Entry 8OS6 (X-ray diffraction, 2.66 A resolution); this record covers chains A and C of the 20 polymer chains in the assembly.

# Chain A (and C)
Protein: GDNF family receptor alpha
Source organism: Danio rerio
Notes: chain C of this document is another copy of the same molecule, construct and numbering; everything in this record applies to it too
UniProt: Q98TT9 (Q98TT9_DANRE); numbering as in UniProt (aligned over 96-352)
Chain sequence (260 residues; row label = number of the first residue in the row):
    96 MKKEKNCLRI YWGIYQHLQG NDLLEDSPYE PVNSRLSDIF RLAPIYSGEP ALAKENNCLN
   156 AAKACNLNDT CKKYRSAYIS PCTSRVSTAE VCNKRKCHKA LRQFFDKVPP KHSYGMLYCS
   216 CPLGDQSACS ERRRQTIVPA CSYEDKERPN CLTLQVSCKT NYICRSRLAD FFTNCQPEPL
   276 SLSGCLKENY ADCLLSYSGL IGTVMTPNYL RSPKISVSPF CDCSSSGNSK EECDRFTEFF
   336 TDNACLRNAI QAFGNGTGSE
Unresolved in the structure: 96-148 (chain C: 96-150, 355)
Differences from the reference sequence: expression tag (353-355)
Disulfide bonds: Cys153-Cys214, Cys160-Cys166, Cys177-Cys192, Cys187-Cys236, Cys216-Cys224, Cys246-Cys316, Cys253-Cys259, Cys270-Cys288, Cys280-Cys340, Cys318-Cys328
Residues lining bound ligands: N-acetylglucosamine (NAG; 2-acetamido-2-deoxy-beta-D-glucopyranose): Ser321, Gly322, Asn323, Ser324
Reported in the primary citation:
  - self-association interface (contacts with another copy of this molecule); pairs are residue here / residue on that copy: Lys206-Glu242 (salt bridge), Asp287-Lys254 (salt bridge), Leu290, Phe348
  - mutagenesis - K254E/L290E: unchanged binding to Glial cell line-derived neurotrophic factor

# How chain A and chain C interact
Contacting residue pairs (26; chain A residue first):
  Pro205(A) - Val251(C)  hydrophobic
  Pro205(A) - Ser252(C)
  Lys206(A) - Glu242(C)  salt bridge
  Tyr209(A) - Val251(C)  hydrophobic
  Leu277(A) - Glu326(C)
  Asn284(A) - Gln250(C)
  Asn284(A) - Lys254(C)
  Asn284(A) - Glu327(C)
  Tyr285(A) - Asn323(C)
  Tyr285(A) - Glu327(C)  hydrogen bond (backbone-side chain)
  Ala286(A) - Leu247(C)
  Ala286(A) - Gln250(C)
  Ala286(A) - Val251(C)  hydrophobic
  Ala286(A) - Lys254(C)
  Asp287(A) - Lys254(C)  salt bridge
  Leu290(A) - Lys254(C)
  Leu290(A) - Thr255(C)
  Gln346(A) - Asn323(C)
  Ala347(A) - Leu247(C)  hydrophobic
  Ala347(A) - Ser324(C)
  Phe348(A) - Leu247(C)
  Phe348(A) - Thr248(C)
  Asn350(A) - Ser320(C)
  Asn350(A) - Asn323(C)
  Gly351(A) - Asn245(C)
  Thr352(A) - Thr248(C)
Interface residues without a listed pair, chain A (17 interface residues in all): Glu283, Asn343
Interface residues without a listed pair, chain C (15 interface residues in all): Arg330

# Overview
The interface between chain A and chain C involves 17 residues on one side and 15 on the other, with 1
hydrogen bond and 2 salt bridges. Polar pairs include Lys206(A)-Glu242(C), Asp287(A)-Lys254(C) and
Tyr285(A)-Glu327(C). From the paper: K254E/L290E of chain A leave binding to Glial cell line-derived
neurotrophic factor unchanged; a self-association interface involving Lys206(A), Glu242(A) and Asp287(A) among
others.
Both chains are GDNF family receptor alpha (Danio rerio). Entry 8OS6 (Structure of a GFRA1/GDNF LICAM complex)
was determined by X-ray diffraction.
